PDB entry 5G3L | X-ray diffraction, 1.72 A resolution | chains E and F of the 5 polymer chains in the assembly

== Chain E ==
Protein: Heat-labile enterotoxin iib, B chain
Organism: Escherichia coli
UniProtKB: P43529 (E2BB_ECOLX); residues 1-99 here correspond to UniProt positions 24-122 (UniProt number = residue number + 23)
Sequence (99 residues; row label = number of the first residue in the row):
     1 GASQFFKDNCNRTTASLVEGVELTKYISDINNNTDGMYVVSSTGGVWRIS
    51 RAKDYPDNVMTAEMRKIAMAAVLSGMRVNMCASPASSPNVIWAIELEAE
Modified / non-standard residues: Met-69 (hydroxy-l-methionine; ME0)
Cystine bridges: Cys-10/Cys-81
Ion coordination: Na+: Cys-10, Thr-13, Ala-15
Residues lining bound ligands: N-acetyl-alpha-neuraminic acid (SIA): Thr-13, Thr-14, Trp-92

== Chain F ==
Protein: Heat-labile enterotoxin iib, B chain
Organism: Escherichia coli
UniProtKB: P43529 (E2BB_ECOLX); residues 1-99 here correspond to UniProt positions 24-122 (UniProt number = residue number + 23)
Sequence (99 residues; row label = number of the first residue in the row):
     1 GASQFFKDNCNRTTASLVEGVELTKYISDINNNTDGMYVVSSTGGVWRIS
    51 RAKDYPDNVMTAEMRKIAMAAVLSGMRVNMCASPASSPNVIWAIELEAE
Cystine bridges: Cys-10/Cys-81
Residues lining bound ligands: N-acetyl-alpha-neuraminic acid (SIA): Ile-30, Asn-31, Asn-32

== Interface between chain E and chain F ==
Pairs across the interface (52; chain E residue first):
  Gly-1(E) with Lys-25(F), hydrogen bond (backbone-side chain)
  Phe-5(E) with Ile-27(F), hydrophobic; Tyr-38(F), hydrophobic; Val-46(F), hydrophobic; Pro-88(F), hydrophobic
  Phe-6(E) with Ile-27(F), hydrophobic
  Asn-9(E) with Asp-29(F); Thr-34(F)
  Arg-12(E) with Asn-33(F); Thr-34(F)
  Thr-13(E) with Asn-31(F)
  Ser-50(E) with Ile-30(F)
  Tyr-55(E) with Arg-51(F); Ala-52(F), hydrogen bond (side chain-backbone); Lys-53(F), hydrogen bond (side chain-backbone)
  Pro-56(E) with Arg-51(F)
  Val-59(E) with Arg-65(F)
  Met-60(E) with Ser-28(F), hydrogen bond (backbone-side chain); Asp-29(F); Ile-30(F), hydrophobic; Asp-35(F); Gly-36(F); Met-37(F), hydrophobic; Arg-51(F)
  Glu-63(E) with Tyr-26(F), hydrogen bond; Met-37(F); Arg-65(F), salt bridge
  Met-64(E) with Ser-28(F)
  Lys-66(E) with Met-69(F)
  Ile-67(E) with Tyr-26(F), hydrophobic
  Met-76(E) with Val-72(F); Leu-73(F), hydrophobic
  Cys-81(E) with Asn-31(F)
  Trp-92(E) with Asp-29(F); Ile-30(F), hydrogen bond (backbone-backbone); Asn-31(F)
  Ala-93(E) with Ser-28(F); Asp-29(F)
  Ile-94(E) with Tyr-26(F); Ile-27(F); Ser-28(F), hydrogen bond (backbone-backbone)
  Glu-95(E) with Lys-25(F); Tyr-26(F); Ile-27(F)
  Leu-96(E) with Thr-24(F); Lys-25(F); Tyr-26(F), hydrogen bond (backbone-backbone); Met-69(F), hydrophobic
  Glu-97(E) with Thr-24(F); Lys-25(F), salt bridge
  Ala-98(E) with Thr-24(F), hydrogen bond (backbone-backbone); Val-72(F)
Also at the interface, not in a pair above, chain E (30 interface residues in all): Ser-3, Asp-57, Thr-61, Ala-70, Ser-74, Glu-99
Also at the interface, not in a pair above, chain F (24 interface residues in all): Val-40

== Overview ==
30 residues of chain E and 24 residues of chain F are in contact, with 9 hydrogen bonds and 2 salt bridges.
Polar contacts include Glu-63(E)/Arg-65(F), Glu-97(E)/Lys-25(F) and Gly-1(E)/Lys-25(F).
N-acetyl-alpha-neuraminic acid is bound between chain E and chain F.
Here chain E is Heat-labile enterotoxin iib, B chain and chain F is Heat-labile enterotoxin iib, B chain, both
from Escherichia coli. Entry 5G3L (Escherichia coli heat labile enterotoxin type iib B-pentamer complexed with
sialylated sugar) was determined by X-ray diffraction.
